8JFR - chains B and F of the 4 polymer chains in the assembly; structure by X-ray diffraction, 3.10 A resolution.

# Chain B
Molecule: AcrIIA15
From: Staphylococcus delphini
Notes: fragment: N-terminal domain
Amino-acid sequence (63 residues; numbered 0 to 62; the number before each row is that of its first residue; numbering starts at 0):
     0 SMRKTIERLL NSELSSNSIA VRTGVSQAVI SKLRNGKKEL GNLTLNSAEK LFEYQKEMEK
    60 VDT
Disordered / not traced: 61-62
Reported in the primary citation:
  - binding site for the 19-nt DNA strand: Ser14, Ser15, Asn16, Ser25, Gln26, Ser30, Lys31, Asn34, Lys37
  - specificity-determining residues: Lys31
  - binding site for the 19-nt DNA strand: Thr43, Ser46

# Chain F
Molecule: 19-nt DNA strand
Sequence (19 nucleotides; numbered 2 to 20; the number before each row is that of its first residue):
     2 TCTATGACAT TTGTCATAA

# Interface between chain B and chain F
Residue-residue contacts - 14 pairs, chain B then chain F:
  Ser25(B) with DT15(F), base contact; DC16(F), hydrogen bond to the base
  Ala27(B) with DC16(F), base contact; DA17(F), base contact
  Val28(B) with DG14(F), phosphate contact; DT15(F), base contact
  Lys37(B) with DT13(F), salt bridge to the phosphate
  Glu38(B) with DT13(F), phosphate contact
  Asn41(B) with DT12(F), phosphate contact; DT13(F), sugar contact
  Leu42(B) with DG14(F), phosphate contact
  Thr43(B) with DT13(F), phosphate contact; DG14(F), hydrogen bond to the phosphate
  Ser46(B) with DG14(F), hydrogen bond to the phosphate
Also at the interface, not in a pair above, chain B (10 interface residues in all): Lys49

# Summary
10 residues of chain B face 6 of chain F across their interface; the contacts include 3 hydrogen bonds and 1
salt bridge. Polar pairs include Ser25(B)-DC16(F), Thr43(B)-DG14(F) and Ser46(B)-DG14(F). The paper reports a
binding site for the 19-nt DNA strand at Ser14(B), Ser15(B) and Asn16(B) among others; the specificity
determinant Lys31(B).
Here chain B is AcrIIA15 (Staphylococcus delphini) and chain F is a 19-nt DNA strand. Entry 8JFR (N-terminal
domain of AcrIIA15 in complex with palindromic DNA substrate) was determined by X-ray diffraction together
with 8JFO, 8JFT, 8JFU and 8JG9 from the same study.
